Entry 9AU9 (electron microscopy, 3.32 A resolution); this record covers chains A and D of the 3 polymer chains in the assembly.

# Chain A
Protein: DNA polymerase theta
From: Homo sapiens
Notes: EC 2.7.7.7
UniProt: O75417 (DPOLQ_HUMAN); numbering as in UniProt (aligned over 1792-2590)
Amino-acid sequence (799 residues; numbered 1792 to 2590; the number before each row is that of its first residue):
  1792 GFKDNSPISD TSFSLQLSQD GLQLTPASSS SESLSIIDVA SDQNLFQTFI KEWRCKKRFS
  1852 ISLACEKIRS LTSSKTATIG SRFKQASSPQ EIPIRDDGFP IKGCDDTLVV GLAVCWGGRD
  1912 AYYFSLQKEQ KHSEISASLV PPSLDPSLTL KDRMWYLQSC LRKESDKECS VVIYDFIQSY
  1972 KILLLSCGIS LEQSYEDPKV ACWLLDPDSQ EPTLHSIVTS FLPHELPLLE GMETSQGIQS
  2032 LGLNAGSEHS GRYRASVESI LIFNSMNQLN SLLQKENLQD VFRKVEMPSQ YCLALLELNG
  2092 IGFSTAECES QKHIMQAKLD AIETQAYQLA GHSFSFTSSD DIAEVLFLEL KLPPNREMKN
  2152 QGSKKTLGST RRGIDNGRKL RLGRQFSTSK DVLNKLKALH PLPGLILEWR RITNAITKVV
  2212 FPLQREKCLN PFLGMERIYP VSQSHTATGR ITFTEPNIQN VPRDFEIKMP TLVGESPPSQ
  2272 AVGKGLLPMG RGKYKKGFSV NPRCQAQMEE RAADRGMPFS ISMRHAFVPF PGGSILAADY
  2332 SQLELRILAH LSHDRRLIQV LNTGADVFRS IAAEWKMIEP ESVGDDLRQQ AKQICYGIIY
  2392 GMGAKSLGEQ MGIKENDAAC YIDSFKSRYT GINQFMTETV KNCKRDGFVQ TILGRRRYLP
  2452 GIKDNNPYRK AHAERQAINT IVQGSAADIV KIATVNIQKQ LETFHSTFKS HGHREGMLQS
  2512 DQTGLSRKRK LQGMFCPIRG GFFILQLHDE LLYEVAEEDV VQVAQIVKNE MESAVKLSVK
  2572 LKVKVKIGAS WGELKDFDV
Unresolved in the structure: 1792-1823, 1862-1884, 1921-1936, 2149-2173, 2262-2307, 2509-2526
Swiss-Prot annotation at these positions:
  - region: Lys-2142 to Phe-2177 (Loop 1)
  - binding site (Mg(2+)): Asp-2330, Tyr-2331, Asp-2540
  - mutagenesis: Ser-1977 (S1977P: Decreased protein stability), Lys-2181 (K2181A: Impaired ability to bypasse abasic sites), Arg-2202 (R2202A: Impaired ability to bypasse abasic sites. In Pol-theta(RR) mutant; abolished polymerase activity; when associated with V-2254), Arg-2254 (R2254A/V: Impaired ability to bypasse abasic sites; R2254V: In Pol-theta(RR) mutant; abolished polymerase activity; when associated with A-2202), Asp-2540 to Glu-2541 (Abolishes DNA polymerase activity)
Ligand contacts: 2'-deoxyguanosine-5'-triphosphate (DGT): Arg-2241, Asp-2330, Tyr-2331, Ser-2332, Gln-2333, Glu-2335, Arg-2379, Gln-2380, Lys-2383, Gln-2384, Tyr-2387, Tyr-2391, Asp-2540, Glu-2541
From the paper describing this entry:
  - binding site for the 29-nt DNA strand (chain D): Gln-2234, Ala-2238, Asn-2248, Gln-2384, Arg-2448, His-2463, Arg-2466
  - binding site for 2'-deoxyguanosine-5'-triphosphate: Gln-2380
  - binding site for the 20-nt DNA strand: Lys-2181, Arg-2202, Arg-2254, Arg-2315

# Chain D
Molecule: 29-nt DNA strand
Sequence (29 nucleotides; each row starts with the number of its first residue):
     1 GCAGTCAGTG CTACGGATGC CTCACAGCA
Unresolved in the structure: 1-7, 25-29

# Interface between chain A and chain D
Pairs across the interface (28):
  Thr-2128(A) / DA17(D)  hydrogen bond to the phosphate
  Asp-2131(A) / DT18(D)  phosphate contact
  Thr-2208(A) / DG15(D)  sugar contact
  Lys-2209(A) / DG15(D)  hydrogen bond to the sugar
  Gln-2234(A) / DA13(D)  phosphate contact
  Thr-2237(A) / DT12(D)  sugar contact
  Ala-2238(A) / DC11(D)  phosphate contact
  Ala-2238(A) / DT12(D)  hydrogen bond to the phosphate
  Thr-2239(A) / DC11(D)  sugar contact
  Arg-2241(A) / DG10(D)  base contact
  Thr-2243(A) / DT12(D)  sugar contact
  Thr-2245(A) / DA13(D)  sugar contact
  Thr-2245(A) / DC14(D)  phosphate contact
  Asn-2248(A) / DA13(D)  hydrogen bond to the sugar
  Gln-2384(A) / DT9(D)  hydrogen bond to the base
  Tyr-2391(A) / DT9(D)  base contact
  Met-2393(A) / DT9(D)  sugar contact
  Ser-2397(A) / DT9(D)  hydrogen bond to the phosphate
  Arg-2448(A) / DC11(D)  salt bridge to the phosphate
  Tyr-2459(A) / DG8(D)  base contact
  His-2463(A) / DG10(D)  salt bridge to the phosphate
  Arg-2466(A) / DG8(D)  base contact
  Arg-2466(A) / DT9(D)  hydrogen bond to the phosphate
  Arg-2466(A) / DG10(D)  salt bridge to the phosphate
  Gln-2467(A) / DC11(D)  phosphate contact
  Asn-2470(A) / DG10(D)  phosphate contact
  Gln-2474(A) / DG10(D)  hydrogen bond to the base
  Gln-2474(A) / DC11(D)  sugar contact
Other interface residues (no listed pair), chain A (31 interface residues in all): Ser-2130, Arg-2216, Phe-2244, Glu-2246, Pro-2247, Asn-2251, Gly-2388, Gln-2401
Other interface residues (no listed pair), chain D (11 interface residues in all): DG16

# In short
31 residues of chain A face 11 of chain D across their interface; the contacts include 8 hydrogen bonds and 3
salt bridges. Polar contacts include Gln-2384(A)/DT9(D), Gln-2474(A)/DG10(D) and Lys-2209(A)/DG15(D). The
paper reports a binding site for the 29-nt DNA strand (chain D) at Gln-2234(A), Ala-2238(A) and Asn-2248(A)
among others; a binding site for the 20-nt DNA strand at Lys-2181(A), Arg-2202(A) and Arg-2254(A) among
others.
Here chain A is DNA polymerase theta (Homo sapiens) and chain D is a 29-nt DNA strand. Entry 9AU9 (Ternary
complex of human DNA polymerase theta polymerase domain with a mismatched T:G base pair) was determined by
electron microscopy together with 9AU5 and 9AU8 from the same study.
